6E11 - chains 3 and 4 of the 28 polymer chains in the assembly; structure by electron microscopy, 4.23 A resolution (low resolution: residue-level contacts below are approximate; hydrogen-bond / salt-bridge calls are withheld).

# Chain 3 (and 4)
Molecule: Heat shock protein 101
Organism: Plasmodium falciparum (isolate 3D7)
Notes: chain 4 of this document is another copy of the same molecule, construct and numbering; everything in this record applies to it too
UniProtKB: Q8IIJ8 (Q8IIJ8_PLAF7); residues 1-906 here = UniProt positions 1-906
Amino-acid sequence (906 residues; numbered 1 to 906; the number before each row is that of its first residue):
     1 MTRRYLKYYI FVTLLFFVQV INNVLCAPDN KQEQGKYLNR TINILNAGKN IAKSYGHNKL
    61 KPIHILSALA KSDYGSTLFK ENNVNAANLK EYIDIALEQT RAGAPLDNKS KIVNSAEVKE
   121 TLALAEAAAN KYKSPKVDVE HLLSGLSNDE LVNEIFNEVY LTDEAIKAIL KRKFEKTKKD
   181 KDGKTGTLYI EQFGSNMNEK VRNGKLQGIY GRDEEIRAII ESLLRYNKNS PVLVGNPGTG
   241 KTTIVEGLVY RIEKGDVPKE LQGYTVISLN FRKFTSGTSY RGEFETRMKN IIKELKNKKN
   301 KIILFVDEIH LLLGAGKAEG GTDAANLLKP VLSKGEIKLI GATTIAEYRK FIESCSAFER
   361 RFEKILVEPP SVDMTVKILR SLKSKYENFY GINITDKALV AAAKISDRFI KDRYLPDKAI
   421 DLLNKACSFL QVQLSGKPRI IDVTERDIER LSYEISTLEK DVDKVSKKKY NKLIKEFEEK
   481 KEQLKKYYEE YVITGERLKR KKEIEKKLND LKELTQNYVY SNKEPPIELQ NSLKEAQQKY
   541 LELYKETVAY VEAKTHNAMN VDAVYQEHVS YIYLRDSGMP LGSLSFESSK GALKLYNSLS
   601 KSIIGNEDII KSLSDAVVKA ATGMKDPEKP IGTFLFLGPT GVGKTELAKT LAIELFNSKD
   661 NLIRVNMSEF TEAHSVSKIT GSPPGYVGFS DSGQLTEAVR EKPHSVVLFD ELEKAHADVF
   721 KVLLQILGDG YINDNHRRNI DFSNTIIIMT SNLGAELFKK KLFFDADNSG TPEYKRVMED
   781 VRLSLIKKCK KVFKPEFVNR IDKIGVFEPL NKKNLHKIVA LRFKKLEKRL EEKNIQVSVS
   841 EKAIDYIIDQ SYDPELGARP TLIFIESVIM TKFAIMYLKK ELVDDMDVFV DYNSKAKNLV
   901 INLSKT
Not modelled in the structure: 1-187, 905-906
Residues lining bound ligands:
  - ATP-gamma-S (AGS; phosphothiophosphoric acid-adenylate ester), molecule 1: Y210, P237, G238, T239, G240, K241, T242, T243, I378, L382, D417, I420
  - ATP-gamma-S (AGS), molecule 2: S602, I603, I604, P639, T640, G641, V642, G643, K644, T645, E646, N752, L810, I818, R822, A858, R859, L862
What the authors report for this chain:
  - binding site for ATP-gamma-S: R361, R859
  - conformationally variable residues (domain motion): R859

# Chain 3 / chain 4 interface
Pairs across the interface (80):
  Y210(3) - R450(4)
  G211(3) - R450(4)
  D213(3) - R446(4)
  D213(3) - R450(4)
  E214(3) - R439(4)
  R217(3) - D442(4)
  A218(3) - R575(4)
  I220(3) - V432(4)
  E221(3) - S428(4)
  E221(3) - F429(4)
  L224(3) - Q431(4)
  R225(3) - N424(4)
  Y226(3) - Y386(4)
  Y226(3) - F389(4)
  Y226(3) - N424(4)
  N227(3) - Y386(4)
  K228(3) - D421(4)
  K228(3) - N424(4)
  R251(3) - D442(4)
  R251(3) - R446(4)
  D256(3) - R446(4)
  E285(3) - R272(4)
  K289(3) - R272(4)
  E319(3) - T275(4)
  E319(3) - T278(4)
  N326(3) - F271(4)
  N326(3) - T275(4)
  K329(3) - L311(4)
  E359(3) - R413(4)
  R360(3) - D417(4)
  E368(3) - L581(4)
  K377(3) - E454(4)
  R380(3) - E454(4)
  R380(3) - T457(4)
  R380(3) - K469(4)
  R380(3) - L473(4)
  S381(3) - Y453(4)
  S384(3) - Y453(4)
  N393(3) - K460(4)
  D396(3) - L458(4)
  D396(3) - D461(4)
  K397(3) - K464(4)
  K397(3) - S466(4)
  V400(3) - K469(4)
  V400(3) - E832(4)
  K404(3) - E831(4)
  K404(3) - E832(4)
  R408(3) - R829(4)
  K512(3) - E459(4)
  Y544(3) - D463(4)
  V548(3) - K464(4)
  E552(3) - K880(4)
  A553(3) - K880(4)
  Q566(3) - E832(4)
  S589(3) - L878(4)
  A592(3) - L878(4)
  L593(3) - L878(4)
  L593(3) - K879(4)
  V618(3) - T871(4)
  V618(3) - A874(4)
  V618(3) - I875(4)
  V618(3) - L878(4)
  K619(3) - E866(4)
  K619(3) - M870(4)
  K619(3) - T871(4)
  T622(3) - K833(4)
  T622(3) - A874(4)
  T622(3) - L878(4)
  M624(3) - M870(4)
  M624(3) - A874(4)
  K625(3) - R829(4)
  K625(3) - E866(4)
  K625(3) - M870(4)
  P627(3) - R829(4)
  L724(3) - E669(4)
  R737(3) - D691(4)
  P795(3) - K714(4)
  E796(3) - S668(4)
  E796(3) - E711(4)
  E796(3) - K714(4)
Also at the interface, not in a pair above, chain 3 (63 interface residues in all): I209, P258, P330, R349, C355, K545, D615, G623, D626, K721, D729
Also at the interface, not in a pair above, chain 4 (68 interface residues in all): N270, S276, E308, E347, Q433, S435, V443, L451, V462, V465, M579, P580, R664, E672, K678, E701, L830, S867

# Overview
Chain 3 and chain 4 form an interface of 63 and 68 residues respectively. Ligands of chain 3: ATP-gamma-S. The
paper reports a binding site for ATP-gamma-S at R361(3) and R859(3); conformational variability at R859(3).
Chain 3 and chain 4 are both Heat shock protein 101 (Plasmodium falciparum (isolate 3D7)); the structure, PTEX
Core Complex in the Resetting (Compact) State, was determined by electron microscopy (same publication as
6E10).
